PDB entry 8PIB | electron microscopy, 2.60 A resolution | chains J and A of the 9 polymer chains in the assembly

== Chain J ==
Protein: DNA-directed RNA polymerase subunit beta'
Source organism: Escherichia coli
Notes: EC 2.7.7.6
UniProtKB: P0A8T7 (RPOC_ECOLI); residues 2-1407 here = UniProt positions 2-1407
Sequence (1416 residues; row label = number of the first residue in the row):
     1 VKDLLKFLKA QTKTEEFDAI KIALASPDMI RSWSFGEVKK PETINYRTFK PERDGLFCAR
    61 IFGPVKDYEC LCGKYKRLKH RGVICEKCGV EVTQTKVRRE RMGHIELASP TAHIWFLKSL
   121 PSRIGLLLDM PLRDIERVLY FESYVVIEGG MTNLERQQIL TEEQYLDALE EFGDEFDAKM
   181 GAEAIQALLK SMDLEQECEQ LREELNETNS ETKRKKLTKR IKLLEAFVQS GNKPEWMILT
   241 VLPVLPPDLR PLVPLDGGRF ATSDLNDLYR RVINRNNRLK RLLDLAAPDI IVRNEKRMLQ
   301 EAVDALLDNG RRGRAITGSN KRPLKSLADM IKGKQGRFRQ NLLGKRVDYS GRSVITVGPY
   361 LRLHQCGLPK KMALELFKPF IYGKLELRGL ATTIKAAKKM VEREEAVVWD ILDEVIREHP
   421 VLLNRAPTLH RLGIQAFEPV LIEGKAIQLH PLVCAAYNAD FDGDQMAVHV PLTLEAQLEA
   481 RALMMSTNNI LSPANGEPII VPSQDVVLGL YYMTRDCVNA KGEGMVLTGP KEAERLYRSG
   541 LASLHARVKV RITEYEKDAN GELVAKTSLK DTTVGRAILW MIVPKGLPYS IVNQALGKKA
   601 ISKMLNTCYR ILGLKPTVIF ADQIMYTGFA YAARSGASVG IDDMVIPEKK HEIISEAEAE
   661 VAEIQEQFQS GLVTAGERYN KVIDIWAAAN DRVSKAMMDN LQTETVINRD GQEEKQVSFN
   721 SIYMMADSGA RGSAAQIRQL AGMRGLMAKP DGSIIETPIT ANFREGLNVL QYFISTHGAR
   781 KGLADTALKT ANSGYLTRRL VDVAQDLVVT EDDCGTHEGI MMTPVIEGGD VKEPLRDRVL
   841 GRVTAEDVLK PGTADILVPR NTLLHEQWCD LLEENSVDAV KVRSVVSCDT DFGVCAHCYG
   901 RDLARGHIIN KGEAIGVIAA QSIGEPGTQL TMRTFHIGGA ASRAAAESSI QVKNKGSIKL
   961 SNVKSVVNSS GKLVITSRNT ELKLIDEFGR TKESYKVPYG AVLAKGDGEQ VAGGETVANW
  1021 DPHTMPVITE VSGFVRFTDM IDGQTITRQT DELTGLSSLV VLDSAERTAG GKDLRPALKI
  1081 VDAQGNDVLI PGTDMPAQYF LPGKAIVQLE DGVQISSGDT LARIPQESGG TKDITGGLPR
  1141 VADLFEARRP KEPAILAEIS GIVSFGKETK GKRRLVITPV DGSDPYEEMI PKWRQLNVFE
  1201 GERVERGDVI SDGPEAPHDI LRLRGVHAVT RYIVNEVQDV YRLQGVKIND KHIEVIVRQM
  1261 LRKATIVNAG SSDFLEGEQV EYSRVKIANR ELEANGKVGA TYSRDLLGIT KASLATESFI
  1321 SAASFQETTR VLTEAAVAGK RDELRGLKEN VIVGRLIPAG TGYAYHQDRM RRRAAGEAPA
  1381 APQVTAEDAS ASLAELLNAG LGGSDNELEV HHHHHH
Unresolved in the structure: 1-15, 68-92, 936-946, 1128-1133, 1376-1416
Differences from the reference sequence: expression tag (1, 1408-1416)
Metal / ion sites: Mg2+: Asp460, Asp462, Asp464 (shared with 2 residues of chain R); Zn2+: Cys814, Cys888, Cys895, Cys898
Swiss-Prot annotation at these positions:
  - binding site (Zn(2+)): Cys70, Cys72, Cys85, Cys88, Cys814, Cys888, Cys895, Cys898
  - binding site (Mg(2+)): Asp460, Asp462, Asp464
  - modified residue: Lys983 (N6-acetyllysine)
Reported in the primary citation:
  - binding site for non-template DNA (chain A): Arg270, Arg271, Asn274
  - binding site for the 17-nt RNA strand: Leu255
  - binding site for template DNA: Arg259

== Chain A ==
Molecule: non-template DNA
Sequence (40 nucleotides; each row starts with the number of its first residue):
     1 CACCACCACG CGGGCGGTAG CGTGCTTTTT TCGATCTTCC

== How chain J and chain A interact ==
Residue-residue contacts - 16 pairs, chain J then chain A:
  Arg47(J) - DA8(A)  salt bridge to the phosphate
  Leu120(J) - DT30(A)  sugar contact
  Arg133(J) - DC32(A)  salt bridge to the phosphate
  Arg270(J) - DG12(A)  hydrogen bond to the base
  Arg271(J) - DG13(A)  hydrogen bond to the base
  Asn274(J) - DG12(A)  base contact
  Asn274(J) - DG13(A)  hydrogen bond to the base
  Arg278(J) - DC11(A)  phosphate contact
  Arg314(J) - DG14(A)  hydrogen bond to the base
  Arg1148(J) - DT27(A)  hydrogen bond to the phosphate
  Arg1148(J) - DT28(A)  salt bridge to the phosphate
  Lys1167(J) - DT38(A)  salt bridge to the phosphate
  Thr1169(J) - DT37(A)  phosphate contact
  Lys1170(J) - DC36(A)  phosphate contact
  Lys1170(J) - DT37(A)  phosphate contact
  Lys1311(J) - DT29(A)  salt bridge to the phosphate
Other interface residues (no listed pair), chain J (18 interface residues in all): Pro121, Arg275, Met298, Ile316, Arg1174
Other interface residues (no listed pair), chain A (15 interface residues in all): DC9, DT31

== In short ==
18 residues of chain J and 15 residues of chain A are in contact; the contacts include 5 hydrogen bonds and 5
salt bridges. Among the polar pairs are Arg270(J)-DG12(A), Arg271(J)-DG13(A) and Asn274(J)-DG13(A). From the
paper: a binding site for non-template DNA (chain A) at Arg270(J), Arg271(J) and Asn274(J); a binding site for
the 17-nt RNA strand at Leu255(J).
Here chain J is DNA-directed RNA polymerase subunit beta' (Escherichia coli) and chain A is non-template DNA.
Entry 8PIB (autoinhibited RfaH bound to E. coli transcription complex paused at ops site (encounter complex))
was determined by electron microscopy, deposited together with 8PEN, 8PFG, 8PFJ, 8PH9, 8PHK, 8PID, 8PIL and
8PIM.
